1EZX - chains A and B of the 3 polymer chains in the assembly; structure by X-ray diffraction, 2.60 A resolution.

# Chain A
Protein: Alpha-1-antitrypsin
Organism: Homo sapiens
Notes: fragment: n-terminal fragment of proteolytic cleavage at met358-ser359
UniProtKB: P01009 (A1AT_HUMAN); residues 24-358 here correspond to UniProt positions 48-382 (UniProt number = residue number + 24)
Chain sequence (335 residues; numbered 24 to 358; the number before each row is that of its first residue):
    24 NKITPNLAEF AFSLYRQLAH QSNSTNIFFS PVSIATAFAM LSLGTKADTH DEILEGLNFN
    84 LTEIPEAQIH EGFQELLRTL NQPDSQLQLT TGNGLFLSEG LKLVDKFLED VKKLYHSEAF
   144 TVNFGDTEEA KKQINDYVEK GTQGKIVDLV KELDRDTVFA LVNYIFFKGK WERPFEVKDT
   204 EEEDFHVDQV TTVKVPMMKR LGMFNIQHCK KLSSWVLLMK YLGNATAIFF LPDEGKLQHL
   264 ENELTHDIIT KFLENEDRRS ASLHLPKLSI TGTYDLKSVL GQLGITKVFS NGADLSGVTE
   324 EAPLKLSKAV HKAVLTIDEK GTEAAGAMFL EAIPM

# Chain B
Protein: Alpha-1-antitrypsin
Organism: Homo sapiens
Notes: fragment: c-terminal fragment of proteolytic cleavage at met358-ser359
UniProtKB: P01009 (A1AT_HUMAN); residues 359-394 here correspond to UniProt positions 383-418 (UniProt number = residue number + 24)
Chain sequence (36 residues; each row starts with the number of its first residue):
   359 SIPPEVKFNK PFVFLMIEQN TKSPLFMGKV VNPTQK

# Chain A / chain B interface
Residue-residue contacts - 116 pairs, chain A then chain B:
  Asn24(A) - Asn378(B)  hydrogen bond (side chain-backbone)
  Thr27(A) - Thr379(B)  hydrogen bond (side chain-backbone)
  Thr27(A) - Lys380(B)
  Thr27(A) - Ser381(B)
  Leu30(A) - Pro382(B)
  Phe35(A) - Met385(B)  hydrophobic
  Tyr38(A) - Val371(B)
  Tyr38(A) - Met385(B)  hydrophobic
  Tyr38(A) - Lys387(B)
  Ser47(A) - Gln393(B)
  Thr48(A) - Val389(B)
  Thr48(A) - Gln393(B)
  Asn49(A) - Lys387(B)
  Asn49(A) - Val388(B)
  Asn49(A) - Val389(B)  hydrogen bond (side chain-backbone)
  Asn49(A) - Asn390(B)  hydrogen bond (side chain-backbone)
  Asn49(A) - Gln393(B)  hydrogen bond (backbone-side chain)
  Ile50(A) - Met385(B)
  Ile50(A) - Gly386(B)
  Ile50(A) - Lys387(B)  hydrogen bond (backbone-backbone)
  Phe51(A) - Phe372(B)  hydrophobic
  Phe51(A) - Phe384(B)  hydrophobic
  Phe51(A) - Met385(B)
  Phe52(A) - Phe384(B)
  Phe52(A) - Met385(B)  hydrogen bond (backbone-backbone)
  Ser53(A) - Leu383(B)  hydrogen bond (side chain-backbone)
  Ser53(A) - Phe384(B)
  Pro54(A) - Pro382(B)
  Pro54(A) - Leu383(B)
  Pro54(A) - Phe384(B)
  Val55(A) - Pro382(B)
  Leu99(A) - Thr379(B)
  Leu99(A) - Ser381(B)
  Thr102(A) - Asn378(B)
  Thr102(A) - Thr379(B)
  Leu103(A) - Glu376(B)
  Leu103(A) - Thr379(B)
  Ile188(A) - Phe384(B)  hydrophobic
  Phe190(A) - Phe384(B)  hydrophobic
  Asp207(A) - Asn367(B)
  Phe208(A) - Phe366(B)
  Phe208(A) - Asn367(B)
  Phe208(A) - Lys368(B)
  Phe208(A) - Pro369(B)
  Phe208(A) - Val389(B)
  Phe208(A) - Pro391(B)  hydrophobic
  His209(A) - Asn367(B)  hydrogen bond (backbone-backbone)
  His209(A) - Lys368(B)
  His209(A) - Pro369(B)
  Val210(A) - Pro369(B)
  Val210(A) - Val389(B)
  Val210(A) - Asn390(B)
  Val216(A) - Asn390(B)
  Val216(A) - Thr392(B)
  Val218(A) - Pro391(B)  hydrophobic
  Val218(A) - Thr392(B)
  Met220(A) - Phe366(B)
  Ile229(A) - Val364(B)  hydrophobic
  Trp238(A) - Val364(B)  hydrophobic
  Leu240(A) - Phe366(B)  hydrophobic
  Tyr244(A) - Met374(B)
  Gly246(A) - Gln377(B)
  Asn247(A) - Glu376(B)  hydrogen bond
  Asn247(A) - Gln377(B)  hydrogen bond (backbone-backbone)
  Asn247(A) - Asn378(B)
  Ala248(A) - Ile375(B)
  Ala248(A) - Gln377(B)
  Thr249(A) - Leu373(B)
  Thr249(A) - Met374(B)
  Thr249(A) - Ile375(B)  hydrogen bond (backbone-backbone)
  Thr249(A) - Gln377(B)  hydrogen bond
  Ala250(A) - Leu373(B)
  Ile251(A) - Phe372(B)
  Ile251(A) - Leu373(B)  hydrogen bond (backbone-backbone)
  Ile251(A) - Ile375(B)  hydrophobic
  Phe252(A) - Phe366(B)  hydrophobic
  Phe252(A) - Phe370(B)  hydrophobic
  Phe252(A) - Val371(B)
  Phe252(A) - Phe372(B)  hydrophobic
  Phe253(A) - Phe370(B)
  Phe253(A) - Val371(B)  hydrogen bond (backbone-backbone)
  Leu254(A) - Val364(B)  hydrophobic
  Leu254(A) - Lys365(B)
  Leu254(A) - Phe366(B)  hydrophobic
  Leu254(A) - Lys368(B)
  Pro255(A) - Lys368(B)  hydrogen bond (backbone-side chain)
  Pro255(A) - Pro369(B)
  Asp256(A) - Lys368(B)
  Glu257(A) - Lys368(B)
  Leu263(A) - Val371(B)  hydrophobic
  Glu264(A) - Lys387(B)  salt bridge
  Ile272(A) - Leu373(B)  hydrophobic
  Ile272(A) - Ile375(B)  hydrophobic
  Leu276(A) - Ile375(B)  hydrophobic
  Ser283(A) - Pro361(B)
  Ser283(A) - Pro362(B)
  Ala284(A) - Pro361(B)  hydrophobic
  Ala284(A) - Pro362(B)
  Ser285(A) - Pro362(B)  hydrogen bond (backbone-backbone)
  Ser285(A) - Glu363(B)  hydrogen bond
  Ser285(A) - Val364(B)  hydrogen bond (backbone-backbone)
  Leu286(A) - Val364(B)
  Leu286(A) - Phe366(B)  hydrophobic
  His287(A) - Glu363(B)
  His287(A) - Val364(B)  hydrogen bond (backbone-backbone)
  His287(A) - Lys365(B)
  His287(A) - Phe366(B)  hydrogen bond (backbone-backbone)
  Leu288(A) - Phe366(B)  hydrophobic
  Pro289(A) - Phe366(B)
  Leu291(A) - Val388(B)  hydrophobic
  Leu291(A) - Pro391(B)  hydrophobic
  Leu338(A) - Phe372(B)  hydrophobic
  Leu338(A) - Met374(B)  hydrophobic
  Thr345(A) - Met374(B)
  Ala347(A) - Phe384(B)  hydrophobic
  Ala348(A) - Phe384(B)
Interface residues without a listed pair, chain A (71 interface residues in all): Ala31, Ala34, Asn46, Leu112, Lys217, Lys243, Leu260, Leu267, Arg282, Lys290, Ser292, Ile293, Gly349

# Overview
Chain A and chain B form an interface of 71 and 33 residues respectively, with 21 hydrogen bonds and 1 salt
bridge. Polar contacts include Glu264(A)-Lys387(B), Asn24(A)-Asn378(B) and Thr27(A)-Thr379(B).
Chain A is Alpha-1-antitrypsin and chain B is Alpha-1-antitrypsin, both from Homo sapiens; the structure,
Crystal structure of a serpin:protease complex, was determined by X-ray diffraction.
